8ATZ - chain A; structure by X-ray diffraction, 1.95 A resolution.

== Chain A ==
Name: Peroxisome proliferator-activated receptor gamma
Source organism: Homo sapiens
UniProt: P37231 (PPARG_HUMAN); residues 203-477 here correspond to UniProt positions 231-505 (UniProt number = residue number + 28)
Amino-acid sequence (277 residues; row label = number of the first residue in the row):
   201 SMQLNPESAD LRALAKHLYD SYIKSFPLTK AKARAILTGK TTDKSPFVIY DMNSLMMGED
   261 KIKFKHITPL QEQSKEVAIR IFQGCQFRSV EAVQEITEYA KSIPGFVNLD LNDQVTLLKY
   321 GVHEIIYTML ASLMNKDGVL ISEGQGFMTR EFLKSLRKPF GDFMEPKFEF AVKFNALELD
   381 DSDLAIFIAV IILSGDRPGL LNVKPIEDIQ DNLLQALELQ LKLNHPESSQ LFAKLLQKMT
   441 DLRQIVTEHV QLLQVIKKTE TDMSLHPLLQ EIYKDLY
Unresolved in the structure: 477
Sequence notes: expression tag (201-202)
Residues lining bound ligands: O86 (2-[4-chloranyl-6-[[3-(2-phenylethoxy)phenyl]amino]pyrimidin-2-yl]sulfanylethanoic acid): I249, L255, E259, F264, H266, T268, Q273, R280, I281, G284, C285, R288, I341, S342, M348, L353
What the authors report for this chain:
  - binding site for O86: E259, R288, S342

== Overview ==
Ligands of chain A: compound O86. The paper reports a binding site for O86 at E259, R288 and S342.
Chain A is Peroxisome proliferator-activated receptor gamma (Homo sapiens); the structure, Crystal structure
of PPAR gamma (PPARG) in complex with SA112 (compound 2), was determined by X-ray diffraction together with
8ATY, 8CPH, 8CPI and 8CPJ from the same study.
